PDB entry 1GCT | X-ray diffraction, 1.60 A resolution | chains A and C of the 4 polymer chains in the assembly

[Chain A]
Molecule: Gamma-chymotrypsin A
From: Bos taurus
Notes: EC 3.4.21.1
Reference sequence: P00766 (CTRA_BOVIN); numbering as in UniProt (aligned over 1-13)
Sequence (13 residues; each row starts with the number of its first residue):
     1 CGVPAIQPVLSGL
Unresolved in the structure: 12-13

[Chain C]
Molecule: Gamma-chymotrypsin A
From: Bos taurus
Notes: EC 3.4.21.1
Reference sequence: P00766 (CTRA_BOVIN); residues 149-245 here = UniProt positions 149-245
Sequence (97 residues; each row starts with the number of its first residue):
   149 ANTPDRLQQASLPLLSNTNCKKYWGTKIKDAMICAGASGVSSCMGDSGGP
   199 LVCKKNGAWTLVGIVSWGSSTCSTSTPGVYARVTALVNWVQQTLAAN
Unresolved in the structure: 149-150
Cystine bridges: C168-C182, C191-C220
Swiss-Prot annotation at these positions:
  - active site: S195 (Charge relay system)

[Chain A / chain C interface]
Contacting residue pairs - 7 pairs, chain A then chain C:
  C1(A) - A206(C)
  G2(A) - A206(C)
  G2(A) - W207(C)  hydrogen bond (backbone-backbone)
  P4(A) - W207(C)
  V9(A) - Q157(C)  hydrogen bond (backbone-side chain)
  L10(A) - Q157(C)
  L10(A) - S159(C)
Other interface residues (no listed pair), chain A (7 interface residues in all): V3, P8
Other interface residues (no listed pair), chain C (5 interface residues in all): G205

[In short]
The interface between chain A and chain C involves 7 residues on one side and 5 on the other, with 2 hydrogen
bonds. Polar pairs include V9(A)-Q157(C) and G2(A)-W207(C). UniProt lists active-site residue S195(C) on chain
C.
Chain A is Gamma-chymotrypsin A and chain C is Gamma-chymotrypsin A, both from Bos taurus; the structure, Is
gamma-chymotrypsin A tetrapeptide acyl-enzyme adduct of gamma-chymotrypsin?, was determined by X-ray
diffraction.
